6GKD - chains C and M of the 18 polymer chains in the assembly; structure by X-ray diffraction, 2.99 A resolution.

[Chain C]
Molecule: Nanobody G3a
Organism: Lama glama
Notes: antibody fragment or engineered binder
Chain sequence (149 residues; each row starts with the number of its first residue):
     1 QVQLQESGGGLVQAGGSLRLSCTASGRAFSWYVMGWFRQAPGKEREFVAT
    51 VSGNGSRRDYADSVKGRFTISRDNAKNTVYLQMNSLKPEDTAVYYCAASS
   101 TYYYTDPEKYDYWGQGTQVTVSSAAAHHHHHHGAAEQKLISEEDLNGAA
Disordered / not traced: 124-149
Cystine bridges: Cys-22/Cys-96
Residues lining bound ligands: ATP (adenosine-5'-triphosphate): Arg-57, Arg-58, Asp-59

[Chain M]
Molecule: Nanobody D12
Organism: Lama glama
Notes: antibody fragment or engineered binder
Chain sequence (149 residues; each row starts with the number of its first residue):
     1 QVQLQESGGGLVQAGSSLRLACAATGSIRSINNMGWYRQAPGKQRGMVAI
    51 ITRVGNTDYADSVKGRFTISRDNAKNTVYLQMNSLKPEDTATYYCHAEIT
   101 EQSRPFYLTDDYWGQGTQVTVSSAAAHHHHHHGAAEQKLISEEDLNGAA
Disordered / not traced: 125-149
Cystine bridges: Cys-22/Cys-95

[How chain C and chain M interact]
Pairs across the interface (6):
  Arg-19(C) with Val-54(M), hydrogen bond (side chain-backbone); Gly-55(M)
  Ser-71(C) with Val-54(M)
  Arg-72(C) with Asn-56(M), hydrogen bond (backbone-side chain)
  Asp-73(C) with Asn-56(M)
  Lys-76(C) with Thr-57(M)
Interface residues without a listed pair, chain C (7 interface residues in all): Thr-69, Tyr-80

[Overview]
7 residues of chain C face 4 of chain M across their interface; the contacts include 2 hydrogen bonds. Among
the polar pairs are Arg-19(C)/Val-54(M) and Arg-72(C)/Asn-56(M). Chain C binds ATP.
Here chain C is Nanobody G3a and chain M is Nanobody D12, both from Lama glama. Entry 6GKD (human NBD1 of CFTR
in complex with nanobodies D12 and G3a) was determined by X-ray diffraction (same publication as 6GJS and
6GK4).
